Entry 7B25 (X-ray diffraction, 2.34 A resolution); this record covers chains B and F of the 8 polymer chains in the assembly.

Chain B:
Protein: DtxR family iron (Metal) dependent repressor
From: Saccharopolyspora erythraea (strain ATCC 11635 / DSM 40517 / JCM 4748 / NBRC 13426 / NCIMB 8594 / NRRL 2338)
UniProtKB: A0A2A9J1W2 (A0A2A9J1W2_SACEN); numbering as in UniProt (aligned over 1-231)
Chain sequence (233 residues; each row starts with the number of its first residue; numbers below 1 keep their minus sign (Gly-1 is residue -1)):
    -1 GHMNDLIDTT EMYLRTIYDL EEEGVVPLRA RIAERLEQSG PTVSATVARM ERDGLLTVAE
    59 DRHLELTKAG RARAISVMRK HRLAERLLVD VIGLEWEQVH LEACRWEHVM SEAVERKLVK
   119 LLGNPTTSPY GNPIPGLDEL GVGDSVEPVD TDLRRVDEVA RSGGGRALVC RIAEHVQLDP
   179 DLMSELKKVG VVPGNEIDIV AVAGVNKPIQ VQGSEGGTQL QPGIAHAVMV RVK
Unresolved in the structure: -1 to 2, 141-142
Sequence notes: expression tag (-1 to 0); engineered mutation Ala43 (Gln in A0A2A9J1W2)
Bound ions: Co2+ site 1: Met10, Cys102, Glu105, His106; Co2+ site 2: His79, Glu83, His98, Glu172, Gln175

Chain F:
Molecule: consensus DNA-binding sequence
Sequence (29 nucleotides; numbered 1 to 29; the number before each row is that of its first residue):
     1 CGTACTTAGG TTAGGCTAAC CTAAGTACG

Chain B / chain F interface:
Residue-residue contacts (12; chain B residue first):
  Leu26(B) with DG9(F), phosphate contact; DG10(F), phosphate contact
  Arg27(B) with DG10(F), salt bridge to the phosphate; DT11(F), salt bridge to the phosphate
  Ala28(B) with DG9(F), phosphate contact; DG10(F), hydrogen bond to the phosphate
  Arg29(B) with DG9(F), salt bridge to the phosphate
  Pro39(B) with DT11(F), base contact; DT12(F), base contact
  Ser42(B) with DT11(F), hydrogen bond to the phosphate
  Arg60(B) with DG9(F), phosphate contact; DG10(F), salt bridge to the phosphate
Other interface residues (no listed pair), chain B (8 interface residues in all): Gly38
Other interface residues (no listed pair), chain F (5 interface residues in all): DA13

Summary:
Chain B and chain F form an interface of 8 and 5 residues respectively, with 2 hydrogen bonds and 4 salt
bridges. Among the polar pairs are Ala28(B)-DG10(F), Ser42(B)-DT11(F) and Arg27(B)-DG10(F). Met10(B),
Cys102(B), Glu105(B) and His106(B) form the Co2+ site 1.
Here chain B is DtxR family iron (Metal) dependent repressor (Saccharopolyspora erythraea (strain ATCC 11635 /
DSM 40517 / JCM 4748 / NBRC 13426 / NCIMB 8594 / NRRL 2338)) and chain F is consensus DNA-binding sequence.
Entry 7B25 (DtxR-like iron-dependent regulator IdeR (Q43A variant) complexed with cobalt and its consensus
DNA-binding sequence) was determined by X-ray diffraction (same publication as 7B1V, 7B1Y, 7B20, 7B23 and
7B24).
